PDB entry 8J92 | electron microscopy, 2.90 A resolution | chains G and J of the 10 polymer chains in the assembly

# Chain G
Molecule: HTA6
Source organism: Arabidopsis thaliana
UniProt: Q9FJE8 (H2A7_ARATH); residues 0-149 here correspond to UniProt positions 1-150 (UniProt number = residue number + 1)
Amino-acid sequence (153 residues; row label = number of the first residue in the row; numbers below 1 keep their minus sign (Gly-3 is residue -3)):
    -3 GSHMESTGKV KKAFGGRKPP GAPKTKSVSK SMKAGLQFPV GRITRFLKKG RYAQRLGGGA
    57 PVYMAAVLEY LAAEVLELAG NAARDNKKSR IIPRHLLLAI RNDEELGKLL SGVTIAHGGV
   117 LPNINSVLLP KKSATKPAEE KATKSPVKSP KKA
Unresolved in the structure: -3 to 21, 127-149
Sequence notes: expression tag (-3 to -1)

# Chain J
Molecule: 169-nt DNA strand
Source organism: synthetic construct
Sequence (169 nucleotides; row label = number of the first residue in the row; numbers below 1 keep their minus sign (DA-73 is residue -73)):
   -73 ATCGGATGTA TATATCTGAC ACGTGCCTGG AGACTAGGGA GTAATCCCCT TGGCGGTTAA
   -13 AACGCGGGGG ACAGCGCGTA CGTGCGTTTA AGCGGTGCTA GAGCTGTCTA CGACCAATTG
    47 AGCGGCCTCG GCACCGGATT CTCAGGCCTG GCTCGCGATA GGGTCCGAT
Unresolved in the structure: -73 to -72, 78-95

# Interface between chain G and chain J
Contacting residue pairs (15):
  Ser23(G) - DG46(J)  sugar contact
  Arg38(G) - DG48(J)  phosphate contact
  Arg38(G) - DC49(J)  salt bridge to the phosphate
  Lys44(G) - DA39(J)  salt bridge to the phosphate
  Arg51(G) - DG38(J)  hydrogen bond to the sugar
  Arg51(G) - DA39(J)  phosphate contact
  Leu52(G) - DG38(J)  sugar contact
  Leu52(G) - DA39(J)  hydrogen bond to the phosphate
  Gly53(G) - DG38(J)  phosphate contact
  Gly54(G) - DG38(J)  hydrogen bond to the phosphate
  Lys84(G) - DC58(J)  phosphate contact
  Lys84(G) - DA59(J)  phosphate contact
  Ser85(G) - DC58(J)  hydrogen bond to the phosphate
  Arg86(G) - DG57(J)  hydrogen bond to the phosphate
  Arg86(G) - DC58(J)  hydrogen bond to the phosphate
Other interface residues (no listed pair), chain J (9 interface residues in all): DC37

# Overview
10 residues of chain G face 9 of chain J across their interface; the contacts include 6 hydrogen bonds and 2
salt bridges. Polar pairs include Arg51(G)-DG38(J), Leu52(G)-DA39(J) and Gly54(G)-DG38(J).
Chain G is HTA6 (Arabidopsis thaliana) and chain J is a 169-nt DNA strand (synthetic construct); the
structure, Cryo-EM structure of nucleosome containing Arabidopsis thaliana H2A.W, was determined by electron
microscopy (same publication as 8J90).
